Entry 4V3F (X-ray diffraction, 2.00 A resolution); this record covers chains A and B.

[Chain A (and B)]
Protein: Betaine aldehyde dehydrogenase, chloroplastic
From: Spinacia oleracea
Notes: EC 1.2.1.8; chain B of this document is another copy of the same molecule, construct and numbering; everything in this record applies to it too
UniProt: P17202 (BADH_SPIOL); residue numbers follow UniProt; this construct covers 1-497
Chain sequence (498 residues; row label = number of the first residue in the row):
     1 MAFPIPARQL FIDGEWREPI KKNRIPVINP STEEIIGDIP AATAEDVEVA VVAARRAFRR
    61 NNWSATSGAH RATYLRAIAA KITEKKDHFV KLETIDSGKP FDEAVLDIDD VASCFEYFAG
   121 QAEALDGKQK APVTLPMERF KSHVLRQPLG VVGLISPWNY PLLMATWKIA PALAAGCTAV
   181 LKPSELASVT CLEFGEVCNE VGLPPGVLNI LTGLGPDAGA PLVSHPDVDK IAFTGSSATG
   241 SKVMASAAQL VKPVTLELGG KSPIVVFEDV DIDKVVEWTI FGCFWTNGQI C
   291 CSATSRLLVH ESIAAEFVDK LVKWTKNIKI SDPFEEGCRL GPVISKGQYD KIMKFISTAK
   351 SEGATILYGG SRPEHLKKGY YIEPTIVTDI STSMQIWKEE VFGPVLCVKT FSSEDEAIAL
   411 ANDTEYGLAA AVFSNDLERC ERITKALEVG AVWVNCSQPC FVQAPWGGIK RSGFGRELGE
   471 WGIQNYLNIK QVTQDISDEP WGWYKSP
Not modelled in the structure: 1-2 (chain B: 1-3)
Glycans and other covalent adducts: choline ion (CHT) linked to Cys-450
Modified / non-standard residues: Cys-291 (s-hydroxycysteine; CSO)
Differences from the reference sequence: microheterogeneity Cys-291 (Cys in P17202)
Ligand contacts: choline ion (CHT): Tyr-160, Met-164, Trp-167, Trp-285, Ile-290, Cys-291, Ser-292, Gln-448, Pro-449, Trp-456

[How chain A and chain B interact]
Residue-residue contacts (168; chain A residue first):
  Asp-102(A) / Trp-493(B)
  Glu-103(A) / Trp-493(B)
  Leu-106(A) / Trp-493(B)  hydrophobic
  Lys-130(A) / Glu-431(B)  salt bridge
  Val-133(A) / Gln-453(B)
  Thr-134(A) / Gln-453(B)
  Leu-135(A) / Phe-451(B)  hydrophobic
  Pro-136(A) / Phe-451(B)
  Pro-136(A) / Gln-453(B)
  Met-137(A) / Phe-451(B)  hydrophobic
  Phe-140(A) / Trp-278(B)  hydrophobic
  Phe-140(A) / Pro-449(B)  hydrophobic
  Phe-140(A) / Phe-451(B)  hydrophobic
  Val-144(A) / Pro-455(B)  hydrophobic
  Arg-146(A) / Trp-471(B)
  Gln-147(A) / Lys-435(B)  hydrogen bond (side chain-backbone)
  Gly-240(A) / Val-251(B)
  Ser-241(A) / Ala-248(B)  hydrogen bond (side chain-backbone)
  Ser-241(A) / Gln-249(B)
  Ser-241(A) / Val-251(B)
  Met-244(A) / Ala-248(B)  hydrophobic
  Met-244(A) / Lys-252(B)
  Ala-245(A) / Ala-248(B)
  Ala-248(A) / Ser-241(B)  hydrogen bond (backbone-side chain)
  Ala-248(A) / Met-244(B)  hydrophobic
  Ala-248(A) / Ala-245(B)
  Gln-249(A) / Ser-241(B)
  Gln-249(A) / Arg-461(B)
  Leu-250(A) / Arg-461(B)  hydrogen bond (backbone-side chain)
  Val-251(A) / Gly-240(B)
  Val-251(A) / Ser-241(B)
  Val-251(A) / Leu-256(B)  hydrophobic
  Val-251(A) / Leu-258(B)  hydrophobic
  Val-251(A) / Arg-461(B)
  Val-251(A) / Phe-464(B)
  Lys-252(A) / Met-244(B)
  Lys-252(A) / Phe-464(B)
  Pro-253(A) / Phe-464(B)  hydrophobic
  Leu-258(A) / Val-251(B)  hydrophobic
  Lys-274(A) / Asp-488(B)  salt bridge
  Lys-274(A) / Glu-489(B)
  Lys-274(A) / Pro-490(B)
  Glu-277(A) / Trp-491(B)
  Glu-277(A) / Gly-492(B)  hydrogen bond (side chain-backbone)
  Glu-277(A) / Trp-493(B)  hydrogen bond (side chain-backbone)
  Glu-277(A) / Tyr-494(B)  hydrogen bond (side chain-backbone)
  Trp-278(A) / Arg-139(B)
  Trp-278(A) / Asp-485(B)
  Trp-278(A) / Trp-491(B)  hydrophobic
  Ile-280(A) / Tyr-494(B)
  Phe-281(A) / Trp-491(B)
  Phe-281(A) / Trp-493(B)
  Phe-281(A) / Tyr-494(B)
  Phe-284(A) / Tyr-494(B)
  Trp-285(A) / Tyr-494(B)  hydrogen bond (backbone-side chain)
  Lys-313(A) / Pro-497(B)
  Trp-314(A) / Tyr-494(B)  hydrophobic
  Trp-314(A) / Lys-495(B)
  Trp-314(A) / Ser-496(B)
  Trp-314(A) / Pro-497(B)
  Asn-317(A) / Lys-495(B)  hydrogen bond (side chain-backbone)
  Asn-317(A) / Ser-496(B)  hydrogen bond (side chain-backbone)
  Asn-317(A) / Pro-497(B)
  Ile-318(A) / Tyr-494(B)  hydrophobic
  Arg-329(A) / Trp-493(B)  hydrogen bond (side chain-backbone)
  Leu-427(A) / Gln-484(B)
  Glu-431(A) / Lys-130(B)  salt bridge
  Thr-434(A) / Lys-480(B)  hydrogen bond (backbone-side chain)
  Thr-434(A) / Val-482(B)
  Lys-435(A) / Gln-147(B)  hydrogen bond (backbone-side chain)
  Lys-435(A) / Lys-480(B)  hydrogen bond (backbone-side chain)
  Leu-437(A) / Lys-480(B)  hydrogen bond (backbone-side chain)
  Val-439(A) / Asn-478(B)  hydrogen bond (backbone-side chain)
  Val-439(A) / Lys-480(B)
  Gly-440(A) / Asn-478(B)
  Gly-440(A) / Ile-479(B)
  Gly-440(A) / Lys-480(B)
  Gly-440(A) / Gln-481(B)  hydrogen bond (backbone-backbone)
  Ala-441(A) / Gln-481(B)
  Val-442(A) / Lys-480(B)
  Val-442(A) / Gln-481(B)  hydrogen bond (backbone-backbone)
  Val-442(A) / Val-482(B)
  Val-442(A) / Thr-483(B)  hydrogen bond (backbone-backbone)
  Trp-443(A) / Thr-483(B)
  Val-444(A) / Val-482(B)  hydrophobic
  Val-444(A) / Thr-483(B)  hydrogen bond (backbone-backbone)
  Val-444(A) / Gln-484(B)
  Val-444(A) / Asp-485(B)  hydrogen bond (backbone-backbone)
  Asn-445(A) / Asp-485(B)
  Cys-446(A) / Phe-140(B)  hydrophobic
  Cys-446(A) / Thr-483(B)
  Cys-446(A) / Asp-485(B)
  Pro-449(A) / Phe-140(B)  hydrophobic
  Phe-451(A) / Leu-135(B)  hydrophobic
  Phe-451(A) / Pro-136(B)
  Phe-451(A) / Met-137(B)  hydrophobic
  Phe-451(A) / Phe-140(B)  hydrophobic
  Gln-453(A) / Val-133(B)
  Gln-453(A) / Thr-134(B)
  Gln-453(A) / Pro-136(B)
  Ala-454(A) / Ser-142(B)
  Ala-454(A) / Gln-481(B)
  Pro-455(A) / Ile-479(B)  hydrophobic
  Pro-455(A) / Gln-481(B)  hydrogen bond (backbone-side chain)
  Trp-456(A) / Gln-481(B)
  Ile-459(A) / Asn-478(B)
  Arg-461(A) / Leu-250(B)
  Arg-461(A) / Val-251(B)
  Phe-464(A) / Val-251(B)
  Phe-464(A) / Lys-252(B)
  Phe-464(A) / Pro-253(B)  hydrophobic
  Arg-466(A) / Asn-478(B)  hydrogen bond
  Arg-466(A) / Ile-479(B)  hydrogen bond (side chain-backbone)
  Trp-471(A) / Arg-146(B)
  Trp-471(A) / Ile-479(B)
  Asn-478(A) / Val-439(B)  hydrogen bond (side chain-backbone)
  Asn-478(A) / Ile-459(B)
  Asn-478(A) / Arg-466(B)  hydrogen bond
  Ile-479(A) / Gly-440(B)
  Ile-479(A) / Pro-455(B)  hydrophobic
  Ile-479(A) / Arg-466(B)  hydrogen bond (backbone-side chain)
  Ile-479(A) / Trp-471(B)  hydrophobic
  Lys-480(A) / Thr-434(B)  hydrogen bond (side chain-backbone)
  Lys-480(A) / Lys-435(B)
  Lys-480(A) / Leu-437(B)  hydrogen bond (side chain-backbone)
  Lys-480(A) / Val-439(B)
  Lys-480(A) / Gly-440(B)
  Lys-480(A) / Val-442(B)
  Gln-481(A) / Gly-440(B)  hydrogen bond (backbone-backbone)
  Gln-481(A) / Ala-441(B)
  Gln-481(A) / Val-442(B)  hydrogen bond (backbone-backbone)
  Gln-481(A) / Ala-454(B)
  Gln-481(A) / Pro-455(B)  hydrogen bond (side chain-backbone)
  Gln-481(A) / Trp-456(B)
  Val-482(A) / Val-442(B)
  Val-482(A) / Val-444(B)  hydrophobic
  Thr-483(A) / Val-442(B)  hydrogen bond (backbone-backbone)
  Thr-483(A) / Trp-443(B)
  Thr-483(A) / Val-444(B)  hydrogen bond (backbone-backbone)
  Thr-483(A) / Cys-446(B)
  Gln-484(A) / Leu-427(B)
  Gln-484(A) / Val-444(B)
  Asp-485(A) / Trp-278(B)
  Asp-485(A) / Val-444(B)  hydrogen bond (backbone-backbone)
  Asp-485(A) / Asn-445(B)
  Asp-485(A) / Cys-446(B)
  Asp-488(A) / Lys-274(B)
  Trp-491(A) / Glu-277(B)  hydrogen bond (backbone-side chain)
  Trp-491(A) / Trp-278(B)  hydrophobic
  Trp-491(A) / Phe-281(B)
  Gly-492(A) / Glu-277(B)  hydrogen bond (backbone-side chain)
  Trp-493(A) / Asp-102(B)
  Trp-493(A) / Glu-103(B)
  Trp-493(A) / Leu-106(B)  hydrophobic
  Trp-493(A) / Glu-277(B)  hydrogen bond (backbone-side chain)
  Trp-493(A) / Arg-329(B)  hydrogen bond (backbone-side chain)
  Tyr-494(A) / Glu-277(B)  hydrogen bond (backbone-side chain)
  Tyr-494(A) / Ile-280(B)  hydrophobic
  Tyr-494(A) / Phe-281(B)
  Tyr-494(A) / Trp-285(B)  hydrogen bond (side chain-backbone)
  Tyr-494(A) / Trp-314(B)
  Tyr-494(A) / Arg-329(B)
  Lys-495(A) / Trp-314(B)
  Lys-495(A) / Asn-317(B)  hydrogen bond (backbone-side chain)
  Ser-496(A) / Trp-314(B)
  Ser-496(A) / Asn-317(B)  hydrogen bond (backbone-side chain)
  Pro-497(A) / Lys-313(B)
  Pro-497(A) / Asn-317(B)
Also at the interface, not in a pair above, chain A (87 interface residues in all): Arg-139, Ser-142, Leu-145, Leu-149, Ser-237, Ala-247, Leu-256, Lys-310, Lys-460, Gln-474, Pro-490
Also at the interface, not in a pair above, chain B (88 interface residues in all): Val-144, Leu-145, Leu-149, Pro-226, Ser-237, Ala-247, Phe-284, Ile-318, Lys-460, Gly-463

[Overview]
The interface between chain A and chain B involves 87 residues on one side and 88 on the other, with 43
hydrogen bonds and 3 salt bridges. Polar contacts include Lys-130(A)/Glu-431(B), Lys-274(A)/Asp-488(B) and
Gln-147(A)/Lys-435(B). Covalently linked choline ion: at Cys-450(A).
Both chains are Betaine aldehyde dehydrogenase, chloroplastic (Spinacia oleracea). Entry 4V3F (Crystal
structure of betaine aldehyde dehydrogenase from spinach showing a thiohemiacetal with betaine aldehyde) was
determined by X-ray diffraction (same publication as 5A2D).
